5Y6D - chain A; structure by X-ray diffraction, 2.10 A resolution.

== Chain A ==
Protein: Beta-lactamase class B VIM-2
Source organism: Pseudomonas aeruginosa
UniProt: Q9K2N0 (Q9K2N0_PSEAI); residues 32-262 here = UniProt positions 32-262
Chain sequence (231 residues; each row starts with the number of its first residue):
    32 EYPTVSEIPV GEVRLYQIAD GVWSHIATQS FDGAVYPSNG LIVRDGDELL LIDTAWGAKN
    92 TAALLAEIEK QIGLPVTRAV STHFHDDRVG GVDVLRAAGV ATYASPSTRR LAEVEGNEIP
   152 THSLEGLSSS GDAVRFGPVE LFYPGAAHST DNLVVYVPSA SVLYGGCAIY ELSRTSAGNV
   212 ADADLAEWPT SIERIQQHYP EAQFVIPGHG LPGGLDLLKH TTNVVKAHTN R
Unresolved in the structure: 262
Ion coordination: Zn2+ site 1 near D78 (its only coordinating residue here); Zn2+ site 2: H114, H116, H179 (together with 8PL); Zn2+ site 3: D118, C198, H240 (together with 8PL)
Small-molecule neighbours: 8PL ((2R)-2-(4-fluorophenyl)-2-[[(2S)-2-methyl-3-sulfanyl-propanoyl]amino]ethanoic acid): F62, Y67, W87, H114, H116, D118, H179, C198, Y201, R205, G209, N210, H240

== Overview ==
Chain A binds compound 8PL. H114, H116 and H179 form the Zn2+ site 2. The Zn2+ site 3 is built by D118, C198
and H240.
Chain A is Beta-lactamase class B VIM-2 (Pseudomonas aeruginosa); the structure, VIM-2 metallo-beta-lactamase
in complex with (R)-2-(4-fluorophenyl)-2-((S)-3-mercapto-2-methylpropanamido)acetic acid (compound 11), was
determined by X-ray diffraction (same publication as 5Y6E).
